Entry 3TK7 (X-ray diffraction, 2.00 A resolution); this record covers chain A.

[Chain A]
Molecule: Transaldolase
Source organism: Francisella tularensis subsp. tularensis
Notes: EC 2.2.1.2; fragment: Transaldolase B (TalA)
UniProt: Q5NFX0 (Q5NFX0_FRATT); residue numbers follow UniProt; this construct covers 1-321
Sequence (345 residues; row label = number of the first residue in the row; numbers below 1 keep their minus sign (Met-23 is residue -23)):
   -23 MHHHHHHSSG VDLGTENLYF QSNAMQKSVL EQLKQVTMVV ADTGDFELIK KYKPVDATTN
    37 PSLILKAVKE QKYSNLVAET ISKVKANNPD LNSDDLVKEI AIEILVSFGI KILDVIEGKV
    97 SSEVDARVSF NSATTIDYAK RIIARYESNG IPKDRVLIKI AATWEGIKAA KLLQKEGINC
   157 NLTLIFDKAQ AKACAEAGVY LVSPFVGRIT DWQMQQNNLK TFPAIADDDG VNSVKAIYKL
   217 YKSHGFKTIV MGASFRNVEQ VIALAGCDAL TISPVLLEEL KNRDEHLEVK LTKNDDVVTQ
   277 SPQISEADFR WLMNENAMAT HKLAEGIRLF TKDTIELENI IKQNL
Not modelled in the structure: -23 to 1
Covalently attached groups: fructose -6-phosphate (F6R) linked to Lys135
Differences from the reference sequence: expression tag (-23 to 0)
Ligand contacts: fructose -6-phosphate (F6R): Asp18, Thr34, Thr35, Asn36, Leu39, Asn157, Thr159, Ser179, Phe181, Arg184, Met227, Ala229, Ser230, Arg232, Thr247, Phe306
From the paper describing this entry:
  - binding site for fructose -6-phosphate: Lys135, Ser230
  - catalytic residues: Lys135
  - conformationally variable residues: Arg232
  - catalytic residues: Thr159 (proposed by the authors, not directly observed)

[Summary]
Fructose -6-phosphate is covalently linked to Lys135. From the paper: catalytic residues Lys135 and Thr159; a
binding site for fructose -6-phosphate at Lys135 and Ser230.
Chain A is Transaldolase (Francisella tularensis subsp. tularensis); the structure, 2.0 Angstrom Resolution
Crystal Structure of Transaldolase B (TalA) from Francisella tularensis in Covalent Complex with ..., was
determined by X-ray diffraction (same publication as 4E0C, 3TNO, 3TKF and 3TE9).
